Entry 8RHN (electron microscopy, 4.50 A resolution (low resolution: residue-level contacts below are approximate; hydrogen-bond / salt-bridge calls are withheld)); this record covers chains B and D of the 16 polymer chains in the assembly.

== Chain B ==
Name: cDNA FLJ55172
Source organism: Homo sapiens
UniProt: B4DRQ5 (B4DRQ5_HUMAN); residues 1-203 here correspond to UniProt positions 63-265 (UniProt number = residue number + 62)
Amino-acid sequence (264 residues; row label = number of the first residue in the row; numbers below 1 keep their minus sign (Met-60 is residue -60)):
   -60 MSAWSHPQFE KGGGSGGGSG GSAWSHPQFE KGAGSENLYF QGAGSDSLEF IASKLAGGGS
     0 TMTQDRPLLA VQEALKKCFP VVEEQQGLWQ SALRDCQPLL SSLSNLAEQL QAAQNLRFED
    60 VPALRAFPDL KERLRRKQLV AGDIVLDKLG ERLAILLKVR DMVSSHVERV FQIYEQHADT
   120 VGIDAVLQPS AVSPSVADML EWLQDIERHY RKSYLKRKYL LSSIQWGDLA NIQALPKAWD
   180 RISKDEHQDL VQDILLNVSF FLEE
Not modelled in the structure: -60 to 5, 202-203
Differences from the reference sequence: initiating methionine (-60); expression tag (-59 to 0)

== Chain D ==
Name: Cyclin-dependent kinase 2-interacting protein
Source organism: Homo sapiens
UniProt: Q9BW66 (CINP_HUMAN); residue numbers follow UniProt; this construct covers 1-212
Amino-acid sequence (237 residues; row label = number of the first residue in the row; numbers below 1 keep their minus sign (Met-24 is residue -24)):
   -24 MSYYHHHHHH DYDIPTTENL YFQGAMEAKT LGTVTPRKPV LSVSARKIKD NAADWHNLIL
    36 KWETLNDAGF TTANNIANLK ISLLNKDKIE LDSSSPASKE NEEKVCLEYN EELEKLCEEL
    96 QATLDGLTKI QVKMEKLSST TKGICELENY HYGEESKRPP LFHTWPTTHF YEVSHKLLEM
   156 YRKELLLKRT VAKELAHTGD PDLTLSYLSM WLHQPYVESD SRLHLESMLL ETGHRAL
Not modelled in the structure: -24 to 18, 59-84, 126-134, 209-212
Differences from the reference sequence: initiating methionine (-24); expression tag (-23 to 0)
Swiss-Prot annotation at these positions:
  - binding site (Na(+)): Ser202
  - modified residue: Met1 (N-acetylmethionine), Ser69 (Phosphoserine), Ser73 (Phosphoserine)
  - natural variant: Asp177 (D177N: In a colorectal cancer sample)
  - mutagenesis: Pro11 to Pro14 (No effect on interaction with AFG2A and AFG2B), Arg21 to Lys24 (No effect on interaction with AFG2A and AFG2B), Leu162 (L162R: Loss of interaction with AFG2A and AFG2B), Leu178 (L178R: No effect on interaction with AFG2A and AFG2B), Ser181 (S181R: Strongly decreases interaction with AFG2A and AFG2B), Ser184 (S184R: Strongly decreases interaction with AFG2A and AFG2B)

== Chain B / chain D interface ==
Residue-residue contacts (26; chain B residue first):
  Leu45(B) - His188(D)
  Gln48(B) - Ser184(D)
  Gln48(B) - His188(D)
  Ala51(B) - Asp177(D)
  Ala52(B) - Asp177(D)
  Asn54(B) - Asp177(D)
  Leu55(B) - Leu178(D)
  Leu55(B) - Ser181(D)
  Phe57(B) - Met185(D)
  Ala62(B) - Thr165(D)
  Ala62(B) - Glu169(D)
  Leu63(B) - Tyr182(D)
  Leu63(B) - Met185(D)
  Phe66(B) - Leu162(D)
  Asp68(B) - Tyr191(D)
  Leu69(B) - Leu162(D)
  Leu69(B) - Met185(D)
  Leu69(B) - Tyr191(D)
  Arg72(B) - Pro190(D)
  Arg72(B) - Glu193(D)
  Leu73(B) - Ser184(D)
  Leu73(B) - Met185(D)
  Leu73(B) - Pro190(D)
  Lys76(B) - Val192(D)
  Lys76(B) - Ser194(D)
  Gln77(B) - Ser184(D)
Also at the interface, not in a pair above, chain B (19 interface residues in all): Val60, Pro67, Ala80
Also at the interface, not in a pair above, chain D (17 interface residues in all): Leu161, Leu180

== In short ==
19 residues of chain B and 17 residues of chain D are in contact. From UniProt: Na+-binding residue Ser202(D)
and 12 mutagenesis sites on chain D.
Chain B is cDNA FLJ55172 and chain D is Cyclin-dependent kinase 2-interacting protein, both from Homo sapiens;
the structure, Structure of the 55LCC ATPase complex, was determined by electron microscopy, deposited
together with 8CIH.
